Entry 8ADL (electron microscopy, 2.95 A resolution); this record covers chains W and S of the 22 polymer chains in the assembly.

[Chain W]
Name: Vacuolar membrane-associated protein IML1
From: Saccharomyces cerevisiae
UniProtKB: P47170 (IML1_YEAST); numbering as in UniProt (aligned over 1-1584)
Chain sequence (1584 residues; row label = number of the first residue in the row):
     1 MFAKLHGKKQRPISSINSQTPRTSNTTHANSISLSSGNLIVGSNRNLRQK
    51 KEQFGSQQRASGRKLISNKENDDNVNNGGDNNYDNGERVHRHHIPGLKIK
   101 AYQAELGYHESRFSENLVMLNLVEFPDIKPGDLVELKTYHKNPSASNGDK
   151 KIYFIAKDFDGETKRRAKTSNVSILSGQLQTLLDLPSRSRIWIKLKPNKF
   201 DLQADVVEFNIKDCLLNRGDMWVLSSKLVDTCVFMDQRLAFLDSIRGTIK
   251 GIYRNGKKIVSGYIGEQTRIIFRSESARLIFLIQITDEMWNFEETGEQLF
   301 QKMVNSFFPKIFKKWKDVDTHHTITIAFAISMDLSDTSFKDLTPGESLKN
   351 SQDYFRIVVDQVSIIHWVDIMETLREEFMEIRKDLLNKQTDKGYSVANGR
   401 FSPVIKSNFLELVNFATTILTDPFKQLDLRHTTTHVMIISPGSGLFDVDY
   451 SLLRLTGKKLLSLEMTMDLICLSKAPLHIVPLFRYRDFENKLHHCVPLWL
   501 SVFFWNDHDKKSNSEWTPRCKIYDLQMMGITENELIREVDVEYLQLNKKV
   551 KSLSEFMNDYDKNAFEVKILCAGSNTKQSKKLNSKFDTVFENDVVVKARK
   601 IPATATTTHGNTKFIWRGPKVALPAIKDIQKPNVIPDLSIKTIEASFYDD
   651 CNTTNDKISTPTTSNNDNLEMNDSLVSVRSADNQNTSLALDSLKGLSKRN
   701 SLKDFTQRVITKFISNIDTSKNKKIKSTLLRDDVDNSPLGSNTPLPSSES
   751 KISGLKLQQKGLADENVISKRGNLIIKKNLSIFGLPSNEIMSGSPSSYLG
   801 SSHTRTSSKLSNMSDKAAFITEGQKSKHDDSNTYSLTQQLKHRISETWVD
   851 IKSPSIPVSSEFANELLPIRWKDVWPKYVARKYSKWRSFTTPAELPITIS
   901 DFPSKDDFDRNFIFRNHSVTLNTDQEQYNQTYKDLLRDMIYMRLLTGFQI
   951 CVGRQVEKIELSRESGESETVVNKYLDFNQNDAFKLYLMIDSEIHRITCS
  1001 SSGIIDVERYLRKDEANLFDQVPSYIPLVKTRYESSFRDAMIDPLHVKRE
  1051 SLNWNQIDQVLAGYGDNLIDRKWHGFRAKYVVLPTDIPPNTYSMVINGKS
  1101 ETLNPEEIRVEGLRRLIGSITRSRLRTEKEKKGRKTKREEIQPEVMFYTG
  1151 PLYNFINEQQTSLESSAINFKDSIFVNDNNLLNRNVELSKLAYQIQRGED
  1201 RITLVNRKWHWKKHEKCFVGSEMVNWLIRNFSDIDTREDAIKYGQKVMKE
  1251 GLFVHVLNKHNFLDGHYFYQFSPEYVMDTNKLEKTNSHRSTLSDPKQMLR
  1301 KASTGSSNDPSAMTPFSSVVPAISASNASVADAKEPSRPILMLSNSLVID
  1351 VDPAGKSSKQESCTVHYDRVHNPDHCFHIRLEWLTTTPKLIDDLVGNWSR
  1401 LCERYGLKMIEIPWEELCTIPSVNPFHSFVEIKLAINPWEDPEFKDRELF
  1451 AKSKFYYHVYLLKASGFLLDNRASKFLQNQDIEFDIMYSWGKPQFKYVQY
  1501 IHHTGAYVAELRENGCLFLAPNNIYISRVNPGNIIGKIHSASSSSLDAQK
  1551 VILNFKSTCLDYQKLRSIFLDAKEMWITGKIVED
Unresolved in the structure: 1-98, 507-514, 568-845, 875-885, 964-970, 977-980, 1013-1017, 1064-1069, 1095-1103, 1133-1145, 1161-1338, 1527-1549, 1579-1584
UniProt features mapped onto this chain:
  - modified residue (Phosphoserine): Ser680, Ser737
Reported in the primary citation:
  - mutagenesis - R943A: decreased catalytic activity

[Chain S]
Name: Nitrogen permease regulator 2
From: Saccharomyces cerevisiae
UniProtKB: P39923 (NPR2_YEAST); residues 1-615 here = UniProt positions 1-615
Chain sequence (615 residues; each row starts with the number of its first residue):
     1 MLSYFQGFVPIHTIFYSVFHPTEGSKIKYEFPPNNLKNHGINFNTFKNYI
    51 IPKPILCHKLITFKYGTYRIVCYPVTINSPIYARNFFSFNFVFVFPYDCE
   101 TSPYEPAITRLGKMFKVLEEQNQLLSKSERDPVFFDLKVLENSTTTPSTA
   151 GPSSTPNPSSNTTPTHPTSEKDTKDMRSSRYSDLIKDLGLPQSAFSIQDL
   201 LMRIFQDLNNYSECLIPIDEGNAVDIKIFPLLRPPTTCVSLEDVPLSSVN
   251 LKKIIDVNWDPTMMSIVPYIDGLNSIAKISKLSNSDPGLVIECIRHLIYY
   301 KCVTLSDIFQFSNIYAPSSLIRNFLTDPLMASDCQSYVTFPEVSKISNLP
   351 LNKSLGSGDQDSPSFSVRRKSKSSSIPSNPDSRTTSFSSTSRVSQNSSLN
   401 SSFSSIYKDWRQSQTSCSSSNIHVINNRNRFLPTRSCLFDLYRSLSQGQT
   451 LKTWYESKYMILKENNIDIRRFITFGLEKRIIYRCYSFPVMINAGSREPK
   501 EMTPIITKDLVNNDKLLEKRNHNHLLSATGSRNTAQSGNLKPERPSKVSF
   551 EMQRVSSLATGKSTMPKLSDEEEGILEESIRNAETFDKICVLLSKPKLEV
   601 ESYLNELGEFKVINS
Unresolved in the structure: 1-6, 137-194, 354-430, 493-564
UniProt features mapped onto this chain:
  - modified residue: Ser362 (Phosphoserine)
Reported in the primary citation:
  - catalytic residues: Arg84
  - mutagenesis - R84A: decreased catalytic activity

[How chain W and chain S interact]
Contacting residue pairs (147):
  Glu288(W) - Asn258(S)  hydrogen bond
  Asn291(W) - Asn258(S)
  Phe292(W) - Lys227(S)
  Phe292(W) - Phe229(S)  hydrophobic
  Glu294(W) - Tyr300(S)
  Thr295(W) - Arg110(S)
  Gly296(W) - Arg110(S)  hydrogen bond (backbone-side chain)
  Gly296(W) - Lys227(S)
  Gly296(W) - Phe229(S)
  Glu297(W) - Arg110(S)
  Gln298(W) - Asp225(S)
  Phe300(W) - Asp225(S)
  Gln301(W) - Asp225(S)  hydrogen bond (side chain-backbone)
  Asn305(W) - Met114(S)
  Asn305(W) - Val117(S)
  Pro309(W) - Val117(S)  hydrophobic
  Lys340(W) - Lys253(S)  hydrogen bond (side chain-backbone)
  Lys340(W) - Ile254(S)
  Lys340(W) - Ile255(S)
  Lys340(W) - Asp256(S)
  Trp367(W) - Glu120(S)
  Trp367(W) - Gln121(S)
  Val368(W) - Gln121(S)  hydrogen bond (backbone-side chain)
  Met371(W) - Gln121(S)
  Glu372(W) - Gln121(S)
  Glu372(W) - Asn122(S)
  Arg375(W) - Val117(S)
  Arg375(W) - Gln121(S)  hydrogen bond
  Arg375(W) - Gly221(S)
  Arg375(W) - Asn222(S)  hydrogen bond
  Glu376(W) - Glu220(S)
  Glu376(W) - Gly221(S)
  Met379(W) - Gly221(S)
  Pro403(W) - Val257(S)  hydrophobic
  Ile405(W) - Val257(S)
  Ile405(W) - Asn258(S)
  Leu445(W) - Pro261(S)
  Leu477(W) - Asp260(S)
  Leu477(W) - Leu289(S)
  Leu477(W) - Glu292(S)
  Leu477(W) - Cys293(S)  hydrophobic
  Leu477(W) - His296(S)
  His478(W) - Asp260(S)  salt bridge
  His478(W) - Pro261(S)
  Arg484(W) - Pro261(S)
  Trp516(W) - Pro235(S)
  Trp516(W) - Arg295(S)
  Trp516(W) - His296(S)
  Trp516(W) - Tyr299(S)  hydrophobic
  Pro518(W) - Tyr299(S)  hydrophobic
  Arg519(W) - His296(S)  hydrogen bond (backbone-side chain)
  Cys520(W) - Asp260(S)
  Cys520(W) - Met263(S)  hydrophobic
  Cys520(W) - His296(S)
  Cys520(W) - Tyr300(S)
  Lys521(W) - Asn258(S)
  Lys521(W) - Trp259(S)
  Ile522(W) - Trp259(S)
  Ile522(W) - Met263(S)  hydrophobic
  Ile522(W) - Leu297(S)  hydrophobic
  Ile522(W) - Tyr300(S)  hydrophobic
  Tyr523(W) - Asp256(S)
  Asp524(W) - Ile254(S)
  Asp524(W) - Asp256(S)
  Leu525(W) - Cys302(S)  hydrophobic
  Gln526(W) - Phe229(S)
  Gln526(W) - Tyr300(S)
  Met527(W) - Lys227(S)
  Met527(W) - Phe229(S)  hydrophobic
  Glu534(W) - Lys253(S)  hydrogen bond (backbone-side chain)
  Leu535(W) - Val249(S)
  Leu535(W) - Asn250(S)  hydrogen bond (backbone-backbone)
  Leu535(W) - Ile254(S)  hydrophobic
  Ile536(W) - Asn250(S)
  Arg537(W) - Ser247(S)  hydrogen bond (side chain-backbone)
  Arg537(W) - Ser248(S)
  Arg537(W) - Asn250(S)
  Arg537(W) - Tyr337(S)  hydrogen bond
  Arg537(W) - Glu478(S)  salt bridge
  Glu538(W) - Asn250(S)
  Asp540(W) - Asp271(S)
  Asp540(W) - Tyr337(S)
  Val541(W) - Leu273(S)  hydrophobic
  Val541(W) - Arg470(S)
  Val541(W) - Arg471(S)  hydrogen bond (backbone-side chain)
  Val541(W) - Thr474(S)
  Glu542(W) - Leu273(S)
  Glu542(W) - Asp468(S)
  Glu542(W) - Arg470(S)
  Glu542(W) - Arg471(S)  hydrogen bond (backbone-side chain)
  Tyr543(W) - Thr339(S)
  Tyr543(W) - Phe340(S)
  Tyr543(W) - Pro341(S)
  Tyr543(W) - Asp468(S)
  Tyr543(W) - Arg471(S)
  Leu544(W) - Ile346(S)
  Leu544(W) - Asp468(S)
  Leu544(W) - Arg470(S)
  Leu546(W) - Lys345(S)
  Val550(W) - Leu349(S)  hydrophobic
  Lys551(W) - Leu349(S)
  Lys551(W) - Pro350(S)
  Lys551(W) - Lys353(S)
  Ser552(W) - Leu349(S)
  Ser552(W) - Pro350(S)
  Ser552(W) - Leu351(S)  hydrogen bond (side chain-backbone)
  Ser552(W) - Asn352(S)
  Ser552(W) - Lys353(S)
  Leu553(W) - Ile346(S)  hydrophobic
  Leu553(W) - Pro350(S)  hydrogen bond (backbone-backbone)
  Leu553(W) - Leu351(S)  hydrogen bond (backbone-backbone)
  Leu553(W) - Tyr455(S)  hydrophobic
  Leu553(W) - Tyr459(S)  hydrophobic
  Ser554(W) - Leu351(S)  hydrogen bond (side chain-backbone)
  Ser554(W) - Asn352(S)  hydrogen bond
  Phe556(W) - Ile346(S)  hydrophobic
  Met557(W) - Phe311(S)  hydrophobic
  Met557(W) - Lys452(S)
  Met557(W) - Tyr455(S)  hydrophobic
  Asn558(W) - Lys452(S)  hydrogen bond
  Tyr560(W) - Phe309(S)
  Tyr560(W) - Phe311(S)  hydrophobic
  Tyr560(W) - Arg470(S)  hydrogen bond
  Asp561(W) - Gln310(S)
  Asp561(W) - Phe311(S)  hydrogen bond (side chain-backbone)
  Asp561(W) - Ser312(S)
  Asp561(W) - Pro596(S)
  Ala564(W) - Lys278(S)
  Ala564(W) - Gln310(S)
  Phe565(W) - Ile308(S)  hydrophobic
  Phe565(W) - Gln310(S)
  Phe565(W) - Cys590(S)  hydrophobic
  Phe565(W) - Val591(S)  hydrophobic
  Phe565(W) - Lys595(S)
  Phe565(W) - Pro596(S)  hydrophobic
  Glu566(W) - Lys278(S)
  Val567(W) - Lys278(S)
  Ser853(W) - Asn284(S)
  Pro854(W) - Leu289(S)
  Ser855(W) - Thr262(S)  hydrogen bond
  Ser855(W) - Ser265(S)
  Ser855(W) - Ser285(S)
  Ser855(W) - Asp286(S)  hydrogen bond (backbone-backbone)
  Ser855(W) - Leu289(S)
  Ile856(W) - Asn284(S)
  Ile856(W) - Asp286(S)
  Pro857(W) - Asp286(S)
Also at the interface, not in a pair above, chain W (75 interface residues in all): Glu293, Val304, Phe339, Pro344, Lys406, Pro476, Thr517, Lys562
Also at the interface, not in a pair above, chain S (82 interface residues in all): Pro106, Leu118, Ala223, Pro234, Met264, Lys281, Leu282, Ile469, Asp587, Ser594

[Summary]
Chain W and chain S form an interface of 75 and 82 residues respectively; the contacts include 24 hydrogen
bonds and 2 salt bridges. Among the polar pairs are His478(W)-Asp260(S), Arg537(W)-Glu478(S) and
Glu288(W)-Asn258(S). From the paper: the catalytic residue Arg84(S); R943A of chain W reduces catalytic
activity.
Chain W is Vacuolar membrane-associated protein IML1 and chain S is Nitrogen permease regulator 2, both from
Saccharomyces cerevisiae; the structure, Cryo-EM structure of the SEA complex, was determined by electron
microscopy together with 8AE6 from the same study.
